Entry 8ULB (X-ray diffraction, 3.41 A resolution); this record covers chains A and B.

[Chain A]
Name: Lysine-specific histone demethylase 1A
Source organism: Homo sapiens
Notes: EC 1.14.99.66
Reference sequence: O60341 (KDM1A_HUMAN); numbering as in UniProt (aligned over 1-852)
Amino-acid sequence (871 residues; numbered -18 to 852; the number before each row is that of its first residue; numbers below 1 keep their minus sign (Gly-18 is residue -18)):
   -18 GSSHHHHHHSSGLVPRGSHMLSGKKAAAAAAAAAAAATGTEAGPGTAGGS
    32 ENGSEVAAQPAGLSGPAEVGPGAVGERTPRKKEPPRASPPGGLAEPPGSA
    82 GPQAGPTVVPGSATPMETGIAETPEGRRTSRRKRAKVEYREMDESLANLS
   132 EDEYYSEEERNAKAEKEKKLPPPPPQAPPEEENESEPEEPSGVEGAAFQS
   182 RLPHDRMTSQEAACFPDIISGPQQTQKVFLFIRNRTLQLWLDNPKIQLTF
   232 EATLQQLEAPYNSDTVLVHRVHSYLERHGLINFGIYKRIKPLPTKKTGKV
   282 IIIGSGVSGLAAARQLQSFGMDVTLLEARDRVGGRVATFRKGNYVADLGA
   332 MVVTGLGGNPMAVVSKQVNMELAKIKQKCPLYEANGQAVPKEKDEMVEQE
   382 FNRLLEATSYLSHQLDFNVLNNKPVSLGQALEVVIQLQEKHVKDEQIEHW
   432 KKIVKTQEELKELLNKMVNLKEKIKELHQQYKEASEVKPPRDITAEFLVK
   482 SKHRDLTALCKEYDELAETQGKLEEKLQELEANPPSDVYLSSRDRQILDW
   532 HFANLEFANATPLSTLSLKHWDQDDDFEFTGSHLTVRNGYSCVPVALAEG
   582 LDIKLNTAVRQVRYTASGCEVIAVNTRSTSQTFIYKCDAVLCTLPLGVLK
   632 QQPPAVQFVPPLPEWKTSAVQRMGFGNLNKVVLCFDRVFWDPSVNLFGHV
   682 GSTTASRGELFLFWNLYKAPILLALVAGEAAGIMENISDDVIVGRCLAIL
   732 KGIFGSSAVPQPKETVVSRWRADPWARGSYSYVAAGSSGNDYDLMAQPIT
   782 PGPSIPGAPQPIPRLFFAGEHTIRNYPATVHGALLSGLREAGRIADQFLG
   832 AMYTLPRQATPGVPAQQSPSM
Disordered / not traced: -18 to 170, 837-852
Sequence notes: expression tag (-18 to 0)
Small-molecule neighbours: YAF ([(2R,3S,4R,5R)-5-(6-amino-9H-purin-9-yl)-3,4-dihydroxyoxolan-2-yl]methyl (2R,3S,4S)-5-[(1R,3S,3aS,13R)-3-[3-(dimethylcarbamoyl)phenyl]-1-hydroxy-10,11-dimethyl-4,6-dioxo-2,3,5,6-tetrahydro-1H-benzo[g]pyrrolo[2,1-e]pteridin-8(4H)-yl]-2,3,4-trihydroxypentyl dihydrogen diphosphate (non-preferred name)): Ile284, Gly285, Ser286, Gly287, Val288, Ser289, Gly290, Leu307, Glu308, Ala309, Arg310, Gly314, Gly315, Arg316, Val317, Leu329, Gly330, Ala331, Met332, Val333, Thr335, Phe538, Ala539, Asn540, Asp555, Thr588, Ala589, Val590, Thr624, Leu625, Pro626, Val629, Val637, Leu659, Trp751, Trp756, Ser760, Tyr761, Gly800, Glu801, Pro808, Ala809, Thr810, Val811, Ala814
From the paper describing this entry:
  - mutagenesis - T684DEL/T685DEL/A686DEL/S687DEL: increased growth in response to AW4

[Chain B]
Name: REST corepressor 1
Source organism: Homo sapiens
Reference sequence: Q9UKL0 (RCOR1_HUMAN); residues 305-440 here correspond to UniProt positions 308-443 (UniProt number = residue number + 3)
Amino-acid sequence (144 residues; each row starts with the number of its first residue):
   297 GPLGSPEFRAKRKPPKGMFLSQEDVEAVSANATAATTVLRQLDMELVSVK
   347 RQIQNIKQTNSALKEKLDGGIEPYRLPEVIQKCNARWTTEEQLLAVQAIR
   397 KYGRDFQAISDVIGNKSVVQVKNFFVNYRRRFNIDEVLQEWEAE
Disordered / not traced: 297-307
Sequence notes: expression tag (297-304)

[Interface between chain A and chain B]
Pairs across the interface (92; chain A residue first):
  Glu381(A) with Met314(B)
  Arg384(A) with Pro311(B); Lys312(B), hydrogen bond (side chain-backbone); Gly313(B); Met314(B)
  Glu387(A) with Pro311(B)
  Ala388(A) with Pro311(B); Met314(B), hydrophobic; Leu316(B)
  Tyr391(A) with Arg308(B); Lys309(B); Pro310(B); Leu316(B), hydrophobic
  Leu392(A) with Leu316(B), hydrophobic
  Gln395(A) with Arg308(B)
  Leu396(A) with Gln318(B)
  Val415(A) with Leu316(B), hydrophobic
  Gln417(A) with Val324(B); Ala331(B)
  Leu418(A) with Phe315(B); Leu316(B), hydrophobic; Val321(B), hydrophobic; Val324(B), hydrophobic
  Gln419(A) with Gly313(B), hydrogen bond (side chain-backbone); Met314(B); Phe315(B), hydrogen bond (side chain-backbone); Leu316(B)
  Lys421(A) with Asp320(B), salt bridge; Leu335(B); Leu338(B)
  His422(A) with Phe315(B)
  Lys424(A) with Leu335(B); Leu338(B); Asp339(B), salt bridge
  Asp425(A) with Leu338(B)
  Gln427(A) with Leu342(B)
  Ile428(A) with Leu338(B); Glu341(B); Leu342(B)
  Trp431(A) with Leu342(B); Val345(B), hydrophobic; Lys346(B); Ile349(B), hydrophobic
  Lys432(A) with Val345(B)
  Ile434(A) with Ile349(B), hydrophobic
  Val435(A) with Ile349(B), hydrophobic
  Gln438(A) with Ile352(B); Lys353(B); Asn356(B), hydrogen bond (backbone-side chain)
  Glu439(A) with Ile352(B)
  Leu441(A) with Asn356(B)
  Lys442(A) with Thr355(B); Asn356(B)
  Leu445(A) with Asn356(B); Leu359(B), hydrophobic; Lys360(B)
  Asn446(A) with Leu359(B)
  Met448(A) with Leu363(B), hydrophobic
  Val449(A) with Lys362(B); Leu363(B), hydrophobic
  Lys452(A) with Lys362(B); Asp364(B), hydrogen bond (side chain-backbone); Gly366(B), hydrogen bond (side chain-backbone)
  Ile455(A) with Tyr370(B), hydrophobic
  Lys456(A) with Tyr370(B)
  His459(A) with Tyr370(B)
  Tyr462(A) with Leu372(B), hydrophobic
  Ile474(A) with Leu389(B), hydrophobic; Gln393(B), hydrogen bond (backbone-side chain)
  Thr475(A) with Gln393(B)
  Phe478(A) with Leu390(B), hydrophobic; Gln393(B); Ala394(B); Lys397(B)
  Lys481(A) with Leu390(B); Val408(B)
  Ser482(A) with Tyr398(B)
  His484(A) with Leu372(B)
  Arg485(A) with Tyr398(B); Asp401(B), salt bridge; Ala404(B); Asp407(B); Val408(B)
  Asp486(A) with Lys397(B), salt bridge; Tyr398(B), hydrogen bond
  Leu487(A) with Tyr370(B)
  Cys491(A) with Ile367(B), hydrophobic
  Tyr494(A) with Leu363(B); Gly366(B); Ile367(B), hydrophobic
  Asp495(A) with Arg371(B), salt bridge
  Glu505(A) with Lys360(B), salt bridge
Also at the interface, not in a pair above, chain A (54 interface residues in all): Leu385, Leu401, Glu420, Glu477, Thr488, Tyr520
Also at the interface, not in a pair above, chain B (51 interface residues in all): Ser325, Gln348, Pro369, Pro373, Glu386

[In short]
The interface between chain A and chain B involves 54 residues on one side and 51 on the other, with 8
hydrogen bonds and 6 salt bridges. Polar contacts include Lys421(A)-Asp320(B), Lys424(A)-Asp339(B) and
Arg485(A)-Asp401(B). Chain A binds compound YAF. The paper reports that T684DEL/T685DEL/A686DEL/S687DEL of
chain A increase growth in response to AW4.
Chain A is Lysine-specific histone demethylase 1A and chain B is REST corepressor 1, both from Homo sapiens;
the structure, LSD1-CoREST in complex with T17, long soaking, was determined by X-ray diffraction (same
publication as 8BOP, 8BOX, 8F2Z, 8F30, 8F59, 8F6S and 18 further entries).
